7M55 - chains A and H of the 3 polymer chains in the assembly; structure by X-ray diffraction, 1.40 A resolution.

# Chain A
Molecule: Spike glycoprotein stem helix peptide
Notes: fragment: residues 1230-1244 of the spike glycoprotein
UniProt: K9N5Q8 (SPIKE_MERS1); numbering as in UniProt (aligned over 1230-1244)
Sequence (15 residues; each row starts with the number of its first residue):
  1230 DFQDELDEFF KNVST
Not modelled in the structure: 1241-1244
Swiss-Prot annotation at these positions:
  - glycosylation: Asn1241 (N-linked (GlcNAc...) asparagine)

# Chain H
Molecule: B6 antigen binding fragment (Fab) heavy chain
Organism: Mus musculus
Notes: antibody fragment or engineered binder
Sequence (220 residues; each row starts with the number of its first residue):
     3 EVQLQQSGPV LVKPGASVRM SCKASGYTIT DYYLNWVKQS HGKSLEWLGV LNPYSGGSLY
    63 SQTFKGKATL TVDRSSSTAY LELNSLTSED SAVYYCARQL GRGNGLDYWG QGTSVTVSSV
   123 STKGPSVFPL APSSKSTSGG TAALGCLVKD YFPEPVTVSW NSGALTSGVH TFPAVLQSSG
   183 LYSLSSVVTV PSSSLGTQTY ICNVNHKPSN TKVDKRVEPK
Disulfides: Cys24-Cys98, Cys148-Cys204

# Chain A / chain H interface
Contacting residue pairs (18; chain A residue first):
  Phe1231(A) with Trp49(H), hydrophobic; Leu61(H), hydrophobic; Tyr62(H)
  Gln1232(A) with Arg104(H), hydrogen bond (backbone-side chain)
  Glu1234(A) with Leu61(H)
  Leu1235(A) with Leu61(H), hydrophobic; Arg104(H)
  Asp1236(A) with Arg104(H), salt bridge
  Phe1238(A) with Tyr35(H), hydrophobic; Val52(H); Asn54(H); Gly59(H); Ser60(H); Leu61(H)
  Phe1239(A) with Tyr35(H), hydrogen bond (backbone-side chain); Gln101(H); Gly103(H); Arg104(H)
Other interface residues (no listed pair), chain A (8 interface residues in all): Lys1240
Other interface residues (no listed pair), chain H (14 interface residues in all): Leu53, Ser63, Gln64
From the paper, about this interface:
  - residue pairs: Asp1236(A)-Arg104(H) (salt bridge)
  - epitope / paratope residues, chain A: Phe1231(A), Leu1235(A), Asp1236(A), Phe1238(A), Phe1239(A)
  - epitope / paratope residues, chain H: Tyr35(H), Trp49(H), Val52(H), Leu61(H), Arg104(H)

# Summary
8 residues of chain A face 14 of chain H across their interface, with 2 hydrogen bonds and 1 salt bridge.
Polar pairs include Asp1236(A)-Arg104(H), Gln1232(A)-Arg104(H) and Phe1239(A)-Tyr35(H). The authors report a
salt bridge between Asp1236(A) and Arg104(H). From the paper: epitope/paratope residues Phe1231(A), Leu1235(A)
and Tyr35(H) among others.
Here chain A is Spike glycoprotein stem helix peptide and chain H is B6 antigen binding fragment (Fab) heavy
chain (Mus musculus). Entry 7M55 (B6 Fab fragment bound to the MERS-CoV spike stem helix peptide) was
determined by X-ray diffraction (same publication as 7M51, 7M52, 7M53 and 7M5E).
